Entry 7D3M (electron microscopy, 3.94 A resolution); this record covers chains 1 and 4 of the 6 polymer chains in the assembly.

Chain 1:
Protein: O/tibet/99 VP1
Source organism: Foot-and-mouth disease virus
Sequence (213 residues; each row starts with the number of its first residue):
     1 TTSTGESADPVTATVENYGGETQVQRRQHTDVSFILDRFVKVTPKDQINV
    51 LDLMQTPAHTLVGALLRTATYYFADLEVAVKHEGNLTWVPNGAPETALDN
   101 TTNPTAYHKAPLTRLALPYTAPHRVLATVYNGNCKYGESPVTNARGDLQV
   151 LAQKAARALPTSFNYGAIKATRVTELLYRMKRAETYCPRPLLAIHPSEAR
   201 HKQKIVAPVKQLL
Unresolved in the structure: 1, 135-153, 204-213
From the paper describing this entry:
  - mutagenesis - V50A, D52A, P94A, E95A, P160A: decreased growth
  - mutagenesis - L159A: increased growth

Chain 4:
Protein: O/tibet/99 VP4
Source organism: Foot-and-mouth disease virus
Sequence (85 residues; numbered 1 to 85; the number before each row is that of its first residue):
     1 GAGQSSPATGSQNQSGNTGSIINNYYMQQYQNSMDTQLGDNAISGGSNEG
    51 STDTTSTHTTNTQNNDWFSKLASSAFSGLFGALLA
Unresolved in the structure: 1-14, 40-64

Interface between chain 1 and chain 4:
Residue-residue contacts - 18 pairs, chain 1 then chain 4:
  Thr2(1) - Leu79(4)
  Pro10(1) - Leu71(4)  hydrophobic
  Pro10(1) - Ala75(4)
  Pro10(1) - Phe76(4)  hydrogen bond (backbone-backbone)
  Val11(1) - Phe76(4)
  Thr12(1) - Phe76(4)  hydrogen bond (backbone-backbone)
  Thr12(1) - Ser77(4)
  Ser33(1) - Gly16(4)
  Ser33(1) - Asn17(4)
  Phe34(1) - Asn17(4)
  Asp37(1) - Asn17(4)  hydrogen bond (side chain-backbone)
  Arg38(1) - Asn17(4)
  Asp75(1) - Asn32(4)
  Asp75(1) - Ser33(4)  hydrogen bond (side chain-backbone)
  Arg182(1) - Asn32(4)
  Arg182(1) - Ser33(4)
  Arg182(1) - Asp35(4)  salt bridge
  Pro188(1) - Phe68(4)
Other interface residues (no listed pair), chain 1 (19 interface residues in all): Ser3, Asp9, Ala13, Asn17, Ala116, Tyr119, Arg179, Lys181
Other interface residues (no listed pair), chain 4 (16 interface residues in all): Thr18, Gln31, Ser74, Gly78, Phe80

Overview:
The interface between chain 1 and chain 4 involves 19 residues on one side and 16 on the other, with 4
hydrogen bonds and 1 salt bridge. Among the polar pairs are Arg182(1)-Asp35(4), Asp37(1)-Asn17(4) and
Asp75(1)-Ser33(4). The paper reports that V50A, D52A and P94A of chain 1, among others, reduce growth; L159A
of chain 1 increases growth; 6 substitutions were tested in all.
Here chain 1 is O/tibet/99 VP1 and chain 4 is O/tibet/99 VP4, both from Foot-and-mouth disease virus. Entry
7D3M (Foot and mouth disease virus O/tibet/99-bound the single chain fragmen antibody R50) was determined by
electron microscopy, deposited together with 7D3K, 7D3L and 7D3R.
